PDB entry 1DFV | X-ray diffraction, 2.60 A resolution | chain A

# Chain A
Name: Human neutrophil gelatinase
Source organism: Homo sapiens
UniProtKB: P80188 (NGAL_HUMAN); residues 1-177 here correspond to UniProt positions 21-197 (UniProt number = residue number + 20)
Chain sequence (177 residues; each row starts with the number of its first residue):
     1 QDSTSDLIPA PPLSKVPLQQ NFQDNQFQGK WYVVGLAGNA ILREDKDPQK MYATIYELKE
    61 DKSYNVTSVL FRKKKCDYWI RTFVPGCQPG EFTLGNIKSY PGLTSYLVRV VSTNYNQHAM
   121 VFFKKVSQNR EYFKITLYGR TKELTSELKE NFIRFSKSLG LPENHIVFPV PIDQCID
Not modelled in the structure: 1-4
UniProt features mapped onto this chain:
  - binding site (a carboxymycobactin): Tyr52 to Thr54, Lys125, Lys134, Tyr138
  - binding site (enterobactin): Tyr106, Lys134
  - modified residue: Gln1 (Pyrrolidone carboxylic acid)
  - glycosylation: Asn65 (N-linked (GlcNAc...) asparagine)
Disulfides: Cys76-Cys175
Covalently attached groups: N-acetylglucosamine (NAG) linked to Asn65
What the authors report for this chain:
  - post-translational modification sites: Asn65
  - binding site for sulfate ion: Arg81, Tyr106, Phe123, Lys125, Lys134

# Overview
N-acetylglucosamine is covalently linked to Asn65. UniProt lists 6 carboxymycobactin-binding residues and
enterobactin-binding residues Tyr106 and Lys134. The paper reports a binding site for sulfate ion at Arg81,
Tyr106 and Phe123 among others; a modification site at Asn65.
Chain A is Human neutrophil gelatinase (Homo sapiens); the structure, Crystal structure of human neutrophil
gelatinase associated lipocalin monomer, was determined by X-ray diffraction together with 1QQS from the same
study.
